PDB entry 4MT8 | X-ray diffraction, 1.90 A resolution | chains A and B

Chain A (and B):
Molecule: Ethylene response sensor 1
From: Arabidopsis thaliana
Notes: EC 2.7.11.-, 2.7.13.3; fragment: dimerization and histidine phosphotransfer domain residues 308-407; chain B of this document is another copy of the same molecule, construct and numbering; everything in this record applies to it too
UniProtKB: Q38846 (ERS1_ARATH); residue numbers follow UniProt; this construct covers 308-407
Chain sequence (102 residues; row label = number of the first residue in the row):
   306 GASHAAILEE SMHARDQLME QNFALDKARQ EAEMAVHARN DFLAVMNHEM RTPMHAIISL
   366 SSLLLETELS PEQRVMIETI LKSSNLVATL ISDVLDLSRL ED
Unresolved in the structure: 306, 407 (chain B: 306-311)
Differences from the reference sequence: expression tag (306-307)
UniProt features mapped onto this chain:
  - modified residue: H353 (Phosphohistidine)
From the paper describing this entry:
  - post-translational modification sites: H353 (citing earlier work)
  - contacts within the chain: V350-E354, N352-I396
  - self-association interface (contacts with another copy of this molecule): S316, R320, N327, R334
  - conformationally variable residues (helix shift, side-chain flip): R344, M351

Interface between chain A and chain B:
Contacting residue pairs (75):
  I312(A) with L313(B), hydrophobic
  S316(A) with S316(B), hydrogen bond; M317(B); R320(B), hydrogen bond
  M317(A) with S316(B)
  A319(A) with R320(B)
  R320(A) with R320(B); L323(B)
  L323(A) with R320(B); L323(B), hydrophobic; M324(B), hydrophobic; N327(B), hydrogen bond (backbone-side chain)
  M324(A) with L323(B), hydrophobic
  Q326(A) with N327(B)
  N327(A) with Q326(B); N327(B), hydrogen bond; L330(B)
  L330(A) with N327(B); L330(B), hydrophobic; D331(B); R334(B)
  A333(A) with R334(B)
  R334(A) with L330(B)
  R344(A) with V341(B); R344(B); N345(B), hydrogen bond
  F347(A) with L402(B), hydrophobic
  L348(A) with L402(B), hydrophobic
  M351(A) with L395(B)
  M355(A) with L395(B), hydrophobic; I396(B), hydrophobic
  P358(A) with L391(B), hydrophobic; V392(B), hydrophobic
  M359(A) with M359(B), hydrophobic; V392(B), hydrophobic
  I362(A) with S388(B); S389(B)
  L365(A) with M381(B); T384(B); I385(B), hydrophobic
  L369(A) with Q378(B); M381(B), hydrophobic; I382(B), hydrophobic; I385(B), hydrophobic
  T372(A) with Q378(B), hydrogen bond
  E373(A) with Q378(B), hydrogen bond (backbone-side chain)
  L374(A) with Q378(B)
  Q378(A) with L369(B); T372(B), hydrogen bond; E373(B), hydrogen bond (side chain-backbone); L374(B)
  M381(A) with L365(B); L368(B), hydrophobic; L369(B), hydrophobic
  I382(A) with L369(B), hydrophobic
  T384(A) with L365(B)
  I385(A) with S366(B); L369(B), hydrophobic
  S389(A) with I362(B)
  V392(A) with P358(B), hydrophobic; M359(B), hydrophobic
  L395(A) with M351(B), hydrophobic; E354(B); M355(B), hydrophobic
  I396(A) with M355(B), hydrophobic; I396(B), hydrophobic
  V399(A) with L348(B), hydrophobic; M355(B), hydrophobic
  L402(A) with R344(B)
  S403(A) with R344(B); L348(B)
  R404(A) with R344(B), hydrogen bond (backbone-side chain)
  L405(A) with V341(B), hydrophobic; R344(B)
  E406(A) with R344(B), salt bridge
Also at the interface, not in a pair above, chain A (49 interface residues in all): D331, A337, V341, E354, A361, S366, L368, S388, L400
Also at the interface, not in a pair above, chain B (47 interface residues in all): A319, A337, A340, F347, D398, V399, E406

Overview:
49 residues of chain A face 47 of chain B across their interface; the contacts include 10 hydrogen bonds and 1
salt bridge. Polar pairs include E406(A)-R344(B), S316(A)-S316(B) and S316(A)-R320(B). The paper reports a
modification site at H353(A); conformational variability at R344(A) and M351(A).
Both chains are Ethylene response sensor 1 (Arabidopsis thaliana). Entry 4MT8 (Structure of the ERS1
dimerization and histidine phosphotransfer domain from Arabidopsis thaliana) was determined by X-ray
diffraction (same publication as 4PL9 and 4MTX).
